PDB entry 7AQR | electron microscopy, 2.91 A resolution | chains E and F of the 17 polymer chains in the assembly

# Chain E
Name: NADH dehydrogenase [ubiquinone] flavoprotein 2, mitochondrial
Organism: Arabidopsis thaliana
Notes: EC 7.1.1.2
UniProtKB: O22769 (NDUV2_ARATH); residues 1-255 here = UniProt positions 1-255
Sequence (255 residues; numbered 1 to 255; the number before each row is that of its first residue):
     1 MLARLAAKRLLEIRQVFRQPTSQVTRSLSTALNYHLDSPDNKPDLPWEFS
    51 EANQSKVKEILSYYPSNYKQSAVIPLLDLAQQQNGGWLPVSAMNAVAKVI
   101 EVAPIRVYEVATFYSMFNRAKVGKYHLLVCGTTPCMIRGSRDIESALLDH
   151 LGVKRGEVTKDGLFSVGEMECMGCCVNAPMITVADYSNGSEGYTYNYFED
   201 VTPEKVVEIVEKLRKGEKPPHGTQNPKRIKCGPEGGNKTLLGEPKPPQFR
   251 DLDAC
Unresolved in the structure: 1-29, 222-255
Metal / ion sites: 2Fe-2S cluster Fe: Cys135, Met169, Cys171, Cys175
Residues lining bound ligands: 2Fe-2S cluster (FES): Gly131, Thr132, Cys135, Met169, Cys171, Met172, Cys175, Met180, Tyr197
UniProt features mapped onto this chain:
  - binding site ([2Fe-2S] cluster): Cys130, Cys135, Cys171, Cys175

# Chain F
Name: NADH dehydrogenase [ubiquinone] flavoprotein 1, mitochondrial
Organism: Arabidopsis thaliana
Notes: EC 7.1.1.2
UniProtKB: Q9FNN5 (NDUV1_ARATH); residue numbers follow UniProt; this construct covers 1-486
Sequence (486 residues; each row starts with the number of its first residue):
     1 MAPVRGILGLQRAVSIWKESNRLTPALRSFSTQAASTSTTPQPPPPPPPP
    51 EKTHFGGLKDEDRIFTNLYGLHDPFLKGAMKRGDWHRTKDLVLKGTDWIV
   101 NEMKKSGLRGRGGAGFPSGLKWSFMPKVSDGRPSYLVVNADESEPGTCKD
   151 REIMRHDPHKLLEGCLIAGVGMRASAAYIYIRGEYVNERLNLEKARREAY
   201 AAGLLGKNACGSGYDFEVYIHFGAGAYICGEETALLESLEGKQGKPRLKP
   251 PFPANAGLYGCPTTVTNVETVAVSPTILRRGPEWFSSFGRKNNAGTKLFC
   301 ISGHVNKPCTVEEEMSIPLKELIERHCGGVRGGWDNLLAIIPGGSSVPLI
   351 PKNICEDVLMDFDALKAVQSGLGTAAVIVMDKSTDVVDAIARLSYFYKHE
   401 SCGQCTPCREGTGWLWMIMERMKVGNAKLEEIDMLQEVTKQIEGHTICAL
   451 GDAAAWPVQGLIRHFRPELERRIRERAERELLQAAA
Unresolved in the structure: 1-50, 485-486
Cystine bridges: Cys148-Cys300
Metal / ion sites: 4Fe-4S cluster Fe: Cys402, Cys405, Cys408, Cys448
Residues lining bound ligands:
  - FMN (flavin mononucleotide): Gly110, Arg111, Gly112, Gly113, Ala114, Lys121, Asn139, Asp141, Glu142, Ser143, Glu144, Tyr227, Ile228, Gly230, Glu231, Glu232, Val265, Thr266, Asn267, Thr270, Ala449, Leu450
  - 4Fe-4S cluster (SF4): Ile228, Pro246, Ser401, Cys402, Gly403, Gln404, Cys405, Cys408, Arg409, Thr446, Ile447, Cys448, Leu450, Gly451
UniProt features mapped onto this chain:
  - binding site (NADH): Gly110 to Gly119
  - binding site (FMN): Phe222 to Thr270
  - binding site ([4Fe-4S] cluster): Cys402, Cys405, Cys408, Cys448

# How chain E and chain F interact
Cross-chain cystine bridges: Cys174(E)-Cys300(F)
Residue-residue contacts - 76 pairs, chain E then chain F:
  Tyr63(E) - Tyr178(F)  hydrogen bond (backbone-side chain)
  Tyr63(E) - Glu193(F)
  Tyr63(E) - Arg196(F)  hydrogen bond
  Tyr63(E) - Tyr219(F)
  Tyr64(E) - Tyr178(F)  hydrophobic
  Tyr64(E) - His221(F)  hydrogen bond
  Tyr64(E) - Tyr259(F)
  Tyr68(E) - Tyr259(F)
  Gln70(E) - Glu240(F)
  Gln70(E) - Gly241(F)  hydrogen bond (side chain-backbone)
  Gln70(E) - Lys242(F)
  Ser71(E) - His221(F)
  Ser71(E) - Leu239(F)  hydrogen bond (side chain-backbone)
  Ser71(E) - Glu240(F)
  Ser71(E) - Gly241(F)
  Ser71(E) - Tyr259(F)  hydrogen bond
  Val73(E) - Gly241(F)
  Ile74(E) - Phe222(F)
  Ile74(E) - Ala224(F)  hydrophobic
  Ile74(E) - Ser238(F)
  Pro75(E) - His221(F)
  Pro75(E) - Phe222(F)  hydrophobic
  Asp78(E) - Phe222(F)
  Glu109(E) - Gln243(F)  hydrogen bond (backbone-side chain)
  Val110(E) - Gly241(F)
  Phe113(E) - Gln243(F)
  Phe113(E) - Gly244(F)
  Phe113(E) - Lys245(F)
  Phe113(E) - Cys402(F)  hydrophobic
  Tyr114(E) - Ala224(F)
  Tyr114(E) - Ala226(F)  hydrophobic
  Tyr114(E) - Cys229(F)  hydrophobic
  Tyr114(E) - Ser238(F)  hydrogen bond
  Tyr114(E) - Lys242(F)  hydrogen bond (side chain-backbone)
  Tyr114(E) - Gly244(F)  hydrogen bond (side chain-backbone)
  Ser115(E) - Ala224(F)  hydrogen bond (backbone-backbone)
  Ser115(E) - Gly225(F)  hydrogen bond (side chain-backbone)
  Met116(E) - Gly183(F)
  Met116(E) - Glu184(F)
  Met116(E) - Ala224(F)  hydrogen bond (backbone-backbone)
  Met116(E) - Gly225(F)  hydrogen bond (side chain-backbone)
  Phe117(E) - Ala224(F)  hydrophobic
  Thr132(E) - Arg392(F)  hydrogen bond (backbone-side chain)
  Thr133(E) - Arg392(F)  hydrogen bond (backbone-side chain)
  Thr133(E) - Leu393(F)
  Thr133(E) - Phe396(F)
  Pro134(E) - Pro145(F)
  Met136(E) - Arg392(F)
  Ile137(E) - His304(F)
  Ile137(E) - Arg392(F)
  Arg138(E) - Gly303(F)  hydrogen bond (side chain-backbone)
  Arg138(E) - Val305(F)  hydrogen bond (side chain-backbone)
  Arg138(E) - Pro308(F)
  Arg141(E) - Arg392(F)
  Glu170(E) - Arg182(F)
  Glu170(E) - Glu184(F)
  Glu170(E) - His399(F)
  Glu170(E) - Glu400(F)
  Cys171(E) - Arg182(F)  hydrogen bond (backbone-side chain)
  Met172(E) - Thr147(F)
  Met172(E) - Arg151(F)
  Met172(E) - Arg182(F)  hydrogen bond (backbone-side chain)
  Met172(E) - Tyr185(F)  hydrogen bond (backbone-side chain)
  Gly173(E) - Gly146(F)
  Gly173(E) - Thr147(F)
  Cys174(E) - Gly146(F)  hydrogen bond (side chain-backbone)
  Cys174(E) - Thr147(F)
  Cys174(E) - Cys148(F)  hydrophobic
  Cys174(E) - Cys300(F)  disulfide
  Cys174(E) - Ser302(F)
  Val176(E) - Pro308(F)  hydrophobic
  Tyr193(E) - Val186(F)
  Tyr195(E) - Glu184(F)
  Tyr195(E) - Val186(F)  hydrophobic
  Tyr195(E) - Asn187(F)
  Tyr197(E) - Glu184(F)
Interface residues without a listed pair, chain E (35 interface residues in all): Glu59, Pro65, Glu168
Interface residues without a listed pair, chain F (46 interface residues in all): Arg197, Gly223, Ile228, Thr384

# Summary
35 residues of chain E face 46 of chain F across their interface; the contacts include 1 disulfide bond and 22
hydrogen bonds. Polar contacts include Tyr63(E)-Tyr178(F), Tyr63(E)-Arg196(F) and Tyr64(E)-His221(F). Ligands
of chain E: 2Fe-2S cluster. Ligands of chain F: flavin mononucleotide and 4Fe-4S cluster.
Chain E is NADH dehydrogenase [ubiquinone] flavoprotein 2, mitochondrial and chain F is NADH dehydrogenase
[ubiquinone] flavoprotein 1, mitochondrial, both from Arabidopsis thaliana; the structure, Cryo-EM structure
of Arabidopsis thaliana Complex-I (peripheral arm), was determined by electron microscopy together with 7AQQ,
7AQW, 7AR7, 7AR8, 7AR9, 7ARB, 7ARC and 7ARD from the same study.
